Entry 8KCB (electron microscopy, 3.17 A resolution); this record covers chains G and J of the 11 polymer chains in the assembly.

# Chain G
Molecule: Histone H4
Organism: Arabidopsis thaliana
UniProt: P59259 (H4_ARATH); residues 0-102 here correspond to UniProt positions 1-103 (UniProt number = residue number + 1)
Amino-acid sequence (103 residues; row label = number of the first residue in the row; numbering starts at 0):
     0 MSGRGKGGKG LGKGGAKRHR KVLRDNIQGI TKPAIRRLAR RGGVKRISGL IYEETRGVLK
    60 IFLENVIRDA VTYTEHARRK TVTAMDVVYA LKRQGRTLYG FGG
Unresolved in the structure: 0-23, 101-102
UniProt features mapped onto this chain:
  - DNA-binding region: Lys16 to Lys20

# Chain J
Molecule: 170-nt DNA strand
Sequence (170 nucleotides; each row starts with the number of its first residue; numbers below 1 keep their minus sign (DA-31 is residue -31)):
   -31 ATCGCGACAC CGGCACTGGA ACAGGATGTA TATATGTGAC ACGTGCCTGG AGACTAGGGA
    29 GTAATCCCCT TGGCGGTTAA AACGCGGGGG ACAGCGCGTA CGTGCGTTTA AGCGGTGCTA
    89 GAGCTGTCTA CGACCAATTG AGCGGCCTCG GCACCGGGAT TCTCCAGGAT
Unresolved in the structure: -31 to 0, 127-138

# Interface between chain G and chain J
Pairs across the interface (12):
  Arg35(G) - DG70(J)  salt bridge to the phosphate
  Lys44(G) - DG70(J)  phosphate contact
  Arg45(G) - DC69(J)  hydrogen bond to the sugar
  Arg45(G) - DG70(J)  phosphate contact
  Ile46(G) - DC69(J)  sugar contact
  Ile46(G) - DG70(J)  hydrogen bond to the phosphate
  Ser47(G) - DC69(J)  phosphate contact
  Gly48(G) - DC69(J)  hydrogen bond to the phosphate
  Arg78(G) - DA90(J)  phosphate contact
  Lys79(G) - DG89(J)  phosphate contact
  Lys79(G) - DA90(J)  hydrogen bond to the phosphate
  Thr80(G) - DA90(J)  hydrogen bond to the phosphate
Interface residues without a listed pair, chain G (10 interface residues in all): Arg39
Interface residues without a listed pair, chain J (6 interface residues in all): DT71, DG91

# Overview
Chain G and chain J form an interface of 10 and 6 residues respectively, with 5 hydrogen bonds and 1 salt
bridge. Polar contacts include Arg45(G)-DC69(J), Ile46(G)-DG70(J) and Gly48(G)-DC69(J). UniProt lists a
DNA-binding region on chain G.
Chain G is Histone H4 (Arabidopsis thaliana) and chain J is a 170-nt DNA strand; the structure, Complex of
DDM1-nucleosome(H2A) complex with DDM1 bound to SHL2, was determined by electron microscopy together with 8KCC
from the same study.
